2NQB - chains I and A of the 10 polymer chains in the assembly; structure by X-ray diffraction, 2.30 A resolution.

# Chain I
Molecule: alpha-satellite DNA
Source organism: Homo sapiens
Sequence (146 nucleotides; row label = number of the first residue in the row):
     1 ATCAATATCCACCTGCAGATTCTACCAAAAGTGTATTTGGAAACTGCTCC
    51 ATCAAAAGGCATGTTCAGCGGAATTCCGCTGAACATGCCTTTTGATGGAG
   101 CAGTTTCCAAATACACTTTTGGTAGAATCTGCAGGTGGATATTGAT

# Chain A
Molecule: Histone H3
Source organism: Drosophila melanogaster
Reference sequence: P02299 (H3_DROME); residues 401-535 here correspond to UniProt positions 1-135 (UniProt number = residue number - 400)
Sequence (135 residues; numbered 401 to 535; the number before each row is that of its first residue):
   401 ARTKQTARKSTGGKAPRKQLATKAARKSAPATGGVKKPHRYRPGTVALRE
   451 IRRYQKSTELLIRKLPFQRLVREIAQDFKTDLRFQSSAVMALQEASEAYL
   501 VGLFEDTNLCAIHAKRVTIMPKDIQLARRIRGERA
Unresolved in the structure: 401-437

# Chain I / chain A interface
Pairs across the interface (25):
  DC50(I) with Arg483(A), hydrogen bond to the phosphate; Phe484(A), sugar contact; Gln485(A), phosphate contact; Ser486(A), hydrogen bond to the phosphate
  DA51(I) with Arg472(A), salt bridge to the phosphate; Arg483(A), sugar contact; Phe484(A), hydrogen bond to the phosphate
  DG59(I) with Arg463(A), sugar contact
  DC60(I) with Arg463(A), phosphate contact
  DA67(I) with Pro443(A), phosphate contact
  DG68(I) with Arg442(A), salt bridge to the phosphate
  DC69(I) with Val517(A), phosphate contact; Thr518(A), hydrogen bond to the phosphate
  DG70(I) with Arg516(A), phosphate contact; Val517(A), hydrogen bond to the phosphate; Thr518(A), hydrogen bond to the phosphate; Met520(A), phosphate contact
  DG71(I) with Arg516(A), phosphate contact; Met520(A), phosphate contact
  DT143(I) with Tyr441(A), phosphate contact; Thr445(A), phosphate contact
  DG144(I) with Arg440(A), sugar contact; Tyr441(A), phosphate contact; Arg442(A), hydrogen bond to the phosphate; Thr445(A), hydrogen bond to the phosphate
Also at the interface, not in a pair above, chain I (13 interface residues in all): DT65, DA145
Also at the interface, not in a pair above, chain A (18 interface residues in all): Leu482, Lys515, Lys522

# Summary
The interface between chain I and chain A involves 13 residues on one side and 18 on the other, with 8
hydrogen bonds and 2 salt bridges. Polar contacts include DC50(I)-Arg483(A), DC50(I)-Ser486(A) and
DA51(I)-Phe484(A).
Chain I is alpha-satellite DNA (Homo sapiens) and chain A is Histone H3 (Drosophila melanogaster); the
structure, Drosophila Nucleosome Structure, was determined by X-ray diffraction.
